Entry 7DX5 (electron microscopy, 3.30 A resolution); this record covers chains A and D of the 4 polymer chains in the assembly.

[Chain A]
Molecule: Spike glycoprotein
From: Severe acute respiratory syndrome coronavirus 2
UniProtKB: P0DTC2 (SPIKE_SARS2); residues 1-1273 here = UniProt positions 1-1273
Chain sequence (1283 residues; row label = number of the first residue in the row):
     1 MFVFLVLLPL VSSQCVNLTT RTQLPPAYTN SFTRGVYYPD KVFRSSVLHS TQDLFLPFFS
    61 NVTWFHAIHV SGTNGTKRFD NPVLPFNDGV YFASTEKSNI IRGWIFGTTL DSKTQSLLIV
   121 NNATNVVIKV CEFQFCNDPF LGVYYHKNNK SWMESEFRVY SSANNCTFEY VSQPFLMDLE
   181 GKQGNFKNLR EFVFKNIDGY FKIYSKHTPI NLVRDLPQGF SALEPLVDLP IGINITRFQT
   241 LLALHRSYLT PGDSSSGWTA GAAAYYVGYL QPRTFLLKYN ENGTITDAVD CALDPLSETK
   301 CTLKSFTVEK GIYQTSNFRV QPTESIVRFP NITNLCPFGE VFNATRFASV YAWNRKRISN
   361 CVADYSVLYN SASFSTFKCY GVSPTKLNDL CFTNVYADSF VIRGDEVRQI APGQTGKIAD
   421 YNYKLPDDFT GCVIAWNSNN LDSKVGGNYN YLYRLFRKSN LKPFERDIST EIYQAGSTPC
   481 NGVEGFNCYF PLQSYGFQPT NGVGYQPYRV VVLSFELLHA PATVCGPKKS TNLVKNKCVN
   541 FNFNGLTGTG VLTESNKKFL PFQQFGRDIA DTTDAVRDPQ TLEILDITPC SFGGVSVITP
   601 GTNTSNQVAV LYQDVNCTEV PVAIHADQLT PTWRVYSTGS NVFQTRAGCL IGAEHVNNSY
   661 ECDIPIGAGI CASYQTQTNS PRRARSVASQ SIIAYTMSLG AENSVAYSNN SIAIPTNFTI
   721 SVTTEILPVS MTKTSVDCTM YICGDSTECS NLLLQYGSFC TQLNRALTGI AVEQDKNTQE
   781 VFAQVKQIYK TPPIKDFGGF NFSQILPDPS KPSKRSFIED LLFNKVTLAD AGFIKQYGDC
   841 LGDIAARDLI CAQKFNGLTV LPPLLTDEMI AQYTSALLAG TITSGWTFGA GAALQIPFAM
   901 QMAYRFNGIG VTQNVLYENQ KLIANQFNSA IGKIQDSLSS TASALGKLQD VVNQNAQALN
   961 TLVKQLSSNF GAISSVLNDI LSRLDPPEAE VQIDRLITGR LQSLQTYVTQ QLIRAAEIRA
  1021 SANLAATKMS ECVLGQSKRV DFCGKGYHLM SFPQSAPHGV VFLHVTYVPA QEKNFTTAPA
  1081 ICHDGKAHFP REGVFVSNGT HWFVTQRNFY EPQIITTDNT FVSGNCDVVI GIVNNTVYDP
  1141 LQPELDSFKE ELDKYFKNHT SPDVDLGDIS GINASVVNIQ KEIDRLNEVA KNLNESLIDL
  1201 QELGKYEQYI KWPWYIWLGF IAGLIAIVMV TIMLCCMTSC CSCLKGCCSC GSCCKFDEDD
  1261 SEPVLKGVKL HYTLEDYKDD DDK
Not modelled in the structure: 1-26, 68-80, 144-152, 173-186, 248-263, 622-639, 677-689, 827-853, 941-943, 1147-1283
Construct notes: engineered mutation Pro986 (Lys in P0DTC2), Pro987 (Val in P0DTC2); expression tag (1274-1283)
Disulfide bonds: Cys131-Cys166, Cys291-Cys301, Cys336-Cys361, Cys379-Cys432, Cys391-Cys525, Cys480-Cys488, Cys538-Cys590, Cys617-Cys649, Cys662-Cys671, Cys738-Cys760, Cys743-Cys749, Cys1032-Cys1043, Cys1082-Cys1126
Covalently attached groups: N-acetylglucosamine (NAG) linked to Asn61, Asn122, Asn165, Asn234, Asn282, Asn331, Asn343, Asn603, Asn616, Asn657, Asn709, Asn717, Asn801, Asn1074, Asn1098, Asn1134
UniProt features mapped onto this chain:
  - region: Asn280 to Cys301 (Putative superantigen), Arg403 to Asp405 (Integrin-binding motif), Asn448 to Phe456 (Immunodominant HLA epitope recognized by the CD8+), Pro681 to Ala684 (Putative superantigen), Ser816 to Tyr837 (Fusion peptide 1), Lys835 to Phe855 (Fusion peptide 2), Asp1163 to Glu1202 (Heptad repeat 2)
  - motif: Met1237 to Cys1241 (Binding to host endocytosis trafficking protein SNX27), Asp1257 to Glu1262 (Diacidic ER export motif (host COPII)), Ser1261 to Gly1267 (Binding to host plasma membrane localising/FERM domain proteins), Lys1269 to Thr1273 (KxHxx, ER retrieval signal (COPI))
  - site (Cleavage): Arg685, Ser686, Arg815, Ser816
  - lipidation (S-palmitoyl cysteine): Cys1235, Cys1236, Cys1240, Cys1241, Cys1243, Cys1247, Cys1248, Cys1250, Cys1253, Cys1254
  - glycosylation: Asn17 (N-linked (GlcNAc...) (complex) asparagine), Asn61 (N-linked (GlcNAc...) (hybrid) asparagine), Asn74 (N-linked (GlcNAc...) (complex) asparagine), Asn122 (N-linked (GlcNAc...) (hybrid) asparagine), Asn149 (N-linked (GlcNAc...) (complex) asparagine), Asn165 (N-linked (GlcNAc...) (complex) asparagine), Asn234 (N-linked (GlcNAc...) (high mannose) asparagine), Asn282 (N-linked (GlcNAc...) (complex) asparagine), Thr323 (O-linked (GalNAc) threonine), Ser325 (O-linked (HexNAc...) serine), Asn331 (N-linked (GlcNAc...) (complex) asparagine), Asn343 (N-linked (GlcNAc...) (complex) asparagine), Asn603 (N-linked (GlcNAc...) (hybrid) asparagine), Asn616 (N-linked (GlcNAc...) (complex) asparagine), Asn657 (N-linked (GlcNAc...) (complex) asparagine), Thr676 (O-linked (GlcNAc...) threonine), Thr678 (O-linked (GlcNAc...) threonine), Asn709 (N-linked (GlcNAc...) (high mannose) asparagine), Asn717 (N-linked (GlcNAc...) (hybrid) asparagine), Asn801 (N-linked (GlcNAc...) (hybrid) asparagine) and 6 more in UniProt
  - natural variant: Leu5 (L5F: In strain: Iota/B.1.526), Ser13 (S13I: In strain: Epsilon/B.1.427/B.1.429), Leu18 (L18F: In strain: Beta/B.1.351, Gamma/P.1 and 1 more), Thr19 (T19I: In strain: Omicron/BQ.1.1, Omicron/XBB.1.5 and 1 more; T19R: In strain: Delta/B.1.617.2, Omicron/BA.2 and 4 more), Thr20 (T20N: In strain: Gamma/P.1), Leu24 to Ala27 (sequence variant, change not given here; In strain: Omicron/BA.2, Omicron/BA.2.12.1 and 6 more), Pro26 (P26S: In strain: Gamma/P.1), Gln52 (Q52H: In strain: Omicron/EG.5.1), Ala67 (A67V: In strain: Eta/B.1.525, Omicron/BA.1), His69 to Val70 (deletion: In strain: Alpha/B.1.1.7, Eta/B.1.525 and 5 more), Gly75 (G75V: In strain: Lambda/C.37), Thr76 (T76I: In strain: Lambda/C.37), 83 further natural variant entries in UniProt
  - mutagenesis: His69 to Val70 (Increased incorporation of cleaved spike into virions), Asn121 (N121Q: Partial loss of biliverdin affinity), Arg190 (R190K: Partial loss of biliverdin affinity), Asn234 (N234Q: Increased resistance to neutralizing antibodies), Asn331 (N331Q: Reduced viral infectivity), Asn343 (N343Q: Reduced viral infectivity), Leu452 (L452R: Increased resistance to neutralizing antibodies. Decreases HLA binding to NF9 epitope. Increased binding affinity to human ACE2), Tyr453 (Y453F: Decreased HLA binding to NF9 epitope. Increased binding affinity to human ACE2), Ala475 (A475V: Increased resistance to neutralizing antibodies), Val483 (V483A: Increased resistance to neutralizing antibodies), Glu484 (E484D: Increased replication in human TMEM106B overexpressing cells), Phe490 (F490L: Increased resistance to neutralizing antibodies and human covalescent sera neutralization), 16 further mutagenesis entries in UniProt
From the paper describing this entry:
  - mutagenesis - D614G: decreased stability

[Chain D]
Molecule: Angiotensin-converting enzyme 2
From: Homo sapiens
Notes: EC 3.4.17.23, 3.4.17.-
UniProtKB: Q9BYF1 (ACE2_HUMAN); the construct has insertions or renumbered stretches relative to UniProt, so the offset changes along the chain: -6 to 9 = UniProt 2-17; 18-805 = UniProt 18-805
Chain sequence (817 residues; numbered -11 to 805; the number before each row is that of its first residue; numbers below 1 keep their minus sign (Met-11 is residue -11)):
   -11 MASGRSSSSW LLLSLVAVTA AWSHPQFEKQ STIEEQAKTF LDKFNHEAED LFYQSSLASW
    49 NYNTNITEEN VQNMNNAGDK WSAFLKEQST LAQMYPLQEI QNLTVKLQLQ ALQQNGSSVL
   109 SEDKSKRLNT ILNTMSTIYS TGKVCNPDNP QECLLLEPGL NEIMANSLDY NERLWAWESW
   169 RSEVGKQLRP LYEEYVVLKN EMARANHYED YGDYWRGDYE VNGVDGYDYS RGQLIEDVEH
   229 TFEEIKPLYE HLHAYVRAKL MNAYPSYISP IGCLPAHLLG DMWGRFWTNL YSLTVPFGQK
   289 PNIDVTDAMV DQAWDAQRIF KEAEKFFVSV GLPNMTQGFW ENSMLTDPGN VQKAVCHPTA
   349 WDLGKGDFRI LMCTKVTMDD FLTAHHEMGH IQYDMAYAAQ PFLLRNGANE GFHEAVGEIM
   409 SLSAATPKHL KSIGLLSPDF QEDNETEINF LLKQALTIVG TLPFTYMLEK WRWMVFKGEI
   469 PKDQWMKKWW EMKREIVGVV EPVPHDETYC DPASLFHVSN DYSFIRYYTR TLYQFQFQEA
   529 LCQAAKHEGP LHKCDISNST EAGQKLFNML RLGKSEPWTL ALENVVGAKN MNVRPLLNYF
   589 EPLFTWLKDQ NKNSFVGWST DWSPYADQSI KVRISLKSAL GDKAYEWNDN EMYLFRSSVA
   649 YAMRQYFLKV KNQMILFGEE DVRVANLKPR ISFNFFVTAP KNVSDIIPRT EVEKAIRMSR
   709 SRINDAFRLN DNSLEFLGIQ PTLGPPNQPP VSIWLIVFGV VMGVIVVGIV ILIFTGIRDR
   769 KKKNKARSGE NPYASIDISK GENNPGFQNT DDVQTSF
Not modelled in the structure: -11 to 20, 616-805
Construct notes: expression tag (-11 to -7); insertion (10-17)
Disulfide bonds: Cys133-Cys141, Cys344-Cys361, Cys530-Cys542
Covalently attached groups: N-acetylglucosamine (NAG) linked to Asn53, Asn90, Asn103, Asn322, Asn432, Asn546
UniProt features mapped onto this chain:
  - region: Asp30 to Tyr41 (Interaction with SARS-CoV spike glycoprotein), Met82 to Pro84 (Interaction with SARS-CoV spike glycoprotein), Lys353 to Arg357 (Interaction with SARS-CoV spike glycoprotein), Arg652 to Lys659 (Essential for cleavage by ADAM17), Arg697 to Arg716 (Essential for cleavage by TMPRSS11D and TMPRSS2)
  - motif: Glu778 to Ile786 (LIR), Tyr781 to Asp785 (SH2-binding), Tyr781 to Ile784 (Endocytic sorting signal), Asn792 to Phe795 (PTB), Thr803 to Phe805 (PDZ-binding)
  - active site: Glu375 (Proton acceptor), His505 (Proton donor)
  - binding site (chloride): Arg169, Trp477, Lys481
  - binding site (substrate): Arg273, His345, Pro346, Tyr515
  - binding site (Zn(2+)): His374, His378, Glu402
  - modified residue: Tyr781 (Phosphotyrosine), Ser783 (Phosphoserine)
  - glycosylation (N-linked (GlcNAc...) asparagine): Asn53, Asn90, Asn103, Asn322, Asn432, Asn546, Asn690
  - cross-link: Lys788 (Glycyl lysine isopeptide (Lys-Gly) (interchain with G-Cter in ubiquitin))

[Interface between chain A and chain D]
Pairs across the interface (26; chain A residue first):
  Lys417(A) - His34(D)
  Tyr449(A) - Asp38(D)  hydrogen bond
  Tyr449(A) - Gln42(D)
  Tyr453(A) - His34(D)
  Phe456(A) - Thr27(D)
  Ala475(A) - Thr27(D)
  Gly476(A) - Gln24(D)
  Ser477(A) - Gln24(D)
  Phe486(A) - Leu79(D)  hydrophobic
  Asn487(A) - Tyr83(D)  hydrogen bond
  Tyr489(A) - Thr27(D)
  Tyr489(A) - Phe28(D)
  Tyr489(A) - Tyr83(D)
  Gln493(A) - His34(D)
  Gly496(A) - Asp38(D)
  Gly496(A) - Lys353(D)  hydrogen bond (backbone-side chain)
  Gln498(A) - Tyr41(D)
  Gln498(A) - Leu45(D)
  Thr500(A) - Tyr41(D)  hydrogen bond (backbone-side chain)
  Thr500(A) - Asp355(D)  hydrogen bond
  Thr500(A) - Arg357(D)  hydrogen bond
  Asn501(A) - Tyr41(D)  hydrogen bond
  Gly502(A) - Lys353(D)
  Gly502(A) - Gly354(D)  hydrogen bond (backbone-backbone)
  Tyr505(A) - Lys353(D)
  Tyr505(A) - Gly354(D)
Interface residues without a listed pair, chain A (18 interface residues in all): Leu455
Interface residues without a listed pair, chain D (18 interface residues in all): Lys31, Glu35, Asn330, Ala386

[Overview]
Chain A and chain D each contribute 18 residues to their interface, with 8 hydrogen bonds. Among the polar
pairs are Tyr449(A)-Asp38(D), Asn487(A)-Tyr83(D) and Gly496(A)-Lys353(D). N-acetylglucosamine is covalently
linked to Asn61(A), Asn122(A), Asn165(A), Asn234(A), Asn282(A) and Asn331(A) and 10 more. From the paper:
D614G of chain A reduces stability.
Here chain A is Spike glycoprotein (Severe acute respiratory syndrome coronavirus 2) and chain D is
Angiotensin-converting enzyme 2 (Homo sapiens). Entry 7DX5 (S protein of SARS-CoV-2 bound with PD of ACE2 in
the conformation 2 (1 up RBD ...) was determined by electron microscopy together with 7DWX, 7DX6, 7DX7, 7DX8
and 7DX9 from the same study.
